8JEJ - chains A and B of the 3 polymer chains in the assembly; structure by electron microscopy, 2.50 A resolution.

# Chain A
Molecule: Fructose dehydrogenase large subunit
From: Gluconobacter japonicus
Notes: EC 1.1.99.11
UniProt: M1VMF7 (FDHL_GLUJA); residue numbers follow UniProt; this construct covers 1-544
Sequence (544 residues; each row starts with the number of its first residue):
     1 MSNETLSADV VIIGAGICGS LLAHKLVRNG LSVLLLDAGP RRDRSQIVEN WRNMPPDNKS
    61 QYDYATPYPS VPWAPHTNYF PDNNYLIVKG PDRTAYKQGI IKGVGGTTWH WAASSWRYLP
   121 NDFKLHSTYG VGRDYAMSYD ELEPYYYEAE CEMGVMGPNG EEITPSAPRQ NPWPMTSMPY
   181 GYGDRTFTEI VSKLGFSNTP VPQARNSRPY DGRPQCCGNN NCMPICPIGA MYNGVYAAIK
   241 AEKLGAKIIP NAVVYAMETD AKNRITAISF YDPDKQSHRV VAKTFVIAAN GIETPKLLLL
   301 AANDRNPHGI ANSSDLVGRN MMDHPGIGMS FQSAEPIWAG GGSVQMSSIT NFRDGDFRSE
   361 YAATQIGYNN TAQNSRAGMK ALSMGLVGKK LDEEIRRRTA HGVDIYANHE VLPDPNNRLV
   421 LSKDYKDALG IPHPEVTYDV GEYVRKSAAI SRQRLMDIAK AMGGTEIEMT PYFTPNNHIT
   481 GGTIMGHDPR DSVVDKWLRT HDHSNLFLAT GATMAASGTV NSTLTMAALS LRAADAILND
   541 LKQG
Disordered / not traced: 1-2, 543-544
Metal / ion sites: 3Fe-4S cluster Fe: Cys216, Cys222, Cys226
Small-molecule neighbours:
  - 3Fe-4S cluster (F3S): Arg205, Cys216, Cys217, Gly218, Asn219, Asn220, Asn221, Cys222, Ile225, Cys226, Pro227, Ile228, Ala230, Met231, Gly342, Ser343
  - FAD (flavin-adenine dinucleotide): Ile13, Gly14, Ala15, Gly16, Ile17, Cys18, Leu36, Asp37, Ala38, Gly39, Tyr64, Gly99, Ile101, Lys102, Gly103, Gly105, Gly106, Thr107, Thr108, His110, Trp111, Ala112, Ala113, Ser114, Met223, Ala252, Val253, Val254, Ala288, Ala289, Asn290, Glu293, Leu297, Gln345, Asn477, His478, Thr510, Asn521, Ser522, Thr523, Leu524, Met526
Curated features (UniProtKB/Swiss-Prot):
  - active site: His478 (Proton acceptor)

# Chain B
Molecule: Fructose dehydrogenase small subunit
From: Gluconobacter japonicus
UniProt: M1VB40 (FDHS_GLUJA); residues 1-183 here = UniProt positions 1-183
Sequence (183 residues; row label = number of the first residue in the row):
     1 MEKIADSGPV QIFLSRRKLL AFSGASLTVA AIGAPSKGST QDVVASNRDS ISDFMQLSAF
    61 ATGHKNLDLN IGSALLLAFE AQKHDFSTQI KALREHITKN NYQDVEALDA AMKDDPLHPT
   121 LIQIIRAWYS GVIEDETNAK VYAFEKALMY QPSRDVVVIP TYAHNGPNYW VSEPASVDVM
   181 PAF
Disordered / not traced: 1-47

# How chain A and chain B interact
Pairs across the interface (102; chain A residue first):
  Trp51(A) - Phe144(B)  hydrophobic
  Trp51(A) - Pro160(B)  hydrophobic
  Trp51(A) - Thr161(B)
  Arg52(A) - Phe144(B)
  Arg52(A) - Thr161(B)  hydrogen bond
  Arg52(A) - Tyr162(B)
  Asn53(A) - Val141(B)  hydrogen bond (side chain-backbone)
  Met54(A) - Val141(B)
  Pro55(A) - Glu136(B)
  Pro55(A) - Thr137(B)
  Pro55(A) - Ala139(B)
  Pro55(A) - Val141(B)  hydrophobic
  Pro56(A) - Ser130(B)
  Pro56(A) - Val132(B)
  Pro56(A) - Met149(B)  hydrophobic
  Asn58(A) - Thr137(B)
  Lys59(A) - Phe144(B)
  Lys59(A) - Tyr150(B)
  Phe80(A) - Thr137(B)
  Pro81(A) - Thr137(B)
  Met178(A) - Trp170(B)  hydrophobic
  Pro179(A) - Asn168(B)
  Pro179(A) - Trp170(B)  hydrogen bond (backbone-side chain)
  Pro179(A) - Val171(B)  hydrophobic
  Tyr180(A) - Trp170(B)
  Gly181(A) - Trp170(B)
  Tyr182(A) - Glu173(B)
  Tyr182(A) - Pro174(B)
  Arg185(A) - Trp170(B)  hydrogen bond (side chain-backbone)
  Arg185(A) - Val171(B)
  Arg185(A) - Ser172(B)  hydrogen bond (side chain-backbone)
  Arg185(A) - Glu173(B)  salt bridge
  Gln215(A) - Pro167(B)
  Gln215(A) - Asn168(B)
  Cys216(A) - Pro167(B)
  Cys216(A) - Trp170(B)
  Cys217(A) - Ala163(B)  hydrophobic
  Cys217(A) - Gly166(B)
  Cys217(A) - Pro167(B)  hydrophobic
  Cys217(A) - Tyr169(B)
  Cys217(A) - Trp170(B)
  Gly218(A) - Val158(B)
  Gly218(A) - Trp170(B)
  Asn219(A) - Pro160(B)  hydrogen bond (side chain-backbone)
  Asn219(A) - Thr161(B)
  Asn219(A) - Tyr162(B)
  Asn219(A) - Ala163(B)
  Asn220(A) - Val158(B)
  Asn221(A) - Pro160(B)
  Asn221(A) - Thr161(B)
  Pro227(A) - Thr161(B)
  Pro336(A) - Val177(B)  hydrophobic
  Trp338(A) - Val156(B)  hydrophobic
  Trp338(A) - Val157(B)  hydrophobic
  Trp338(A) - Pro174(B)
  Trp338(A) - Ala175(B)
  Trp338(A) - Val177(B)  hydrophobic
  Ala339(A) - Val157(B)
  Gly340(A) - Val158(B)
  Gly340(A) - Tyr169(B)
  Gly341(A) - Trp170(B)
  Gly342(A) - Trp170(B)
  Ala372(A) - Val157(B)  hydrophobic
  Ala372(A) - Val158(B)
  Asn374(A) - Tyr150(B)
  Asn374(A) - Val157(B)
  Asn374(A) - Val158(B)  hydrogen bond (side chain-backbone)
  Asn374(A) - Pro160(B)
  Ser375(A) - Tyr150(B)  hydrogen bond
  Gly378(A) - Met149(B)
  Met379(A) - Arg126(B)
  Met379(A) - Met149(B)  hydrophobic
  Leu382(A) - Arg126(B)
  Leu382(A) - Ser130(B)
  Val387(A) - Val105(B)
  Val387(A) - Glu106(B)
  Val387(A) - Asp109(B)
  Val387(A) - Ile125(B)  hydrophobic
  Gly388(A) - Val105(B)
  Gly388(A) - Glu106(B)
  Lys389(A) - Glu106(B)  hydrogen bond (backbone-side chain)
  Lys390(A) - Glu106(B)
  Leu391(A) - Ile125(B)  hydrophobic
  Leu391(A) - Tyr129(B)
  Asp392(A) - His64(B)  salt bridge
  Asp392(A) - Tyr129(B)  hydrogen bond
  Asp392(A) - Pro152(B)
  Asp392(A) - Met180(B)
  Asp392(A) - Phe183(B)
  Glu393(A) - Met180(B)
  Ile395(A) - Tyr129(B)  hydrophobic
  Ile395(A) - Met149(B)
  Arg396(A) - Pro152(B)  hydrogen bond (side chain-backbone)
  Arg396(A) - Ser153(B)
  Arg396(A) - Asp155(B)  salt bridge
  Arg396(A) - Ser176(B)  hydrogen bond (side chain-backbone)
  Arg396(A) - Val177(B)  hydrogen bond (side chain-backbone)
  Arg396(A) - Val179(B)  hydrogen bond (side chain-backbone)
  Arg396(A) - Met180(B)
  Arg396(A) - Pro181(B)
  Thr399(A) - Ser153(B)
  Thr399(A) - Val157(B)
Other interface residues (no listed pair), chain A (52 interface residues in all): Val48, Asp57, Ser383, Arg397, Ala400, His401
Other interface residues (no listed pair), chain B (45 interface residues in all): Ile122, Asn138, Ile159

# Overview
52 residues of chain A and 45 residues of chain B are in contact, with 14 hydrogen bonds and 3 salt bridges.
Polar contacts include Arg185(A)-Glu173(B), Asp392(A)-His64(B) and Arg396(A)-Asp155(B). Bound to chain A:
flavin-adenine dinucleotide and 3Fe-4S cluster.
Chain A is Fructose dehydrogenase large subunit and chain B is Fructose dehydrogenase small subunit, both from
Gluconobacter japonicus; the structure, Cryo-EM Structure of Na-dithionite Reduced Membrane-bound Fructose
Dehydrogenase from Gluconobacter japonicus, was determined by electron microscopy, deposited together with
8JEK, 7WSQ and 7W2J.
